8QEM - chains E and Q of the 26 polymer chains in the assembly; structure by electron microscopy, 3.96 A resolution.

Chain E:
Protein: Putative neck protein
Source organism: Staphylococcus phage 812
Reference sequence: A1YTN6 (A1YTN6_9CAUD); residue numbers follow UniProt; this construct covers 1-302
Chain sequence (302 residues; each row starts with the number of its first residue):
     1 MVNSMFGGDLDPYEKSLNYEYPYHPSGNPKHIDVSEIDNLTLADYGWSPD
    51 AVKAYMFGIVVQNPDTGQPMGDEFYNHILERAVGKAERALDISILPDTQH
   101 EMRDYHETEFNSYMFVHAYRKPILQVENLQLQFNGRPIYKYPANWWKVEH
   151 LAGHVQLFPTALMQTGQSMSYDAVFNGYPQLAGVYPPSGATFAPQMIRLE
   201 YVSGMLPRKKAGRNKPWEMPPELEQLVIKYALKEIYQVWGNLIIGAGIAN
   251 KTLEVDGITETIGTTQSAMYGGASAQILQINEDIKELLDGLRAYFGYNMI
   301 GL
Unresolved in the structure: 1-16, 162-188
From the paper describing this entry:
  - binding site for Channel DNA forward strand: E254, M269, Y270

Chain Q:
Protein: Portal protein
Source organism: Staphylococcus phage 812
Reference sequence: A0A0U1WIV9 (A0A0U1WIV9_9CAUD); numbering as in UniProt (aligned over 1-563)
Chain sequence (563 residues; each row starts with the number of its first residue):
     1 MADLFKQFRLGKDYGNNSTIAQVPIDEGLQANIKKIEQDNKEYQDLTKSL
    51 YGQQQAYAEPFIEMMDTNPEFRDKRSYMKNEHNLHDVLKKFGNNPILNAI
   101 ILTRSNQVAMYCQPARYSEKGLGFEVRLRDLDAEPGRKEKEEMKRIEDFI
   151 VNTGKDKDVDRDSFQTFCKKIVRDTYIYDQVNFEKVFNKNNKTKLEKFIA
   201 VDPSTIFYATDKKGKIIKGGKRFVQVVDKRVVASFTSRELAMGIRNPRTE
   251 LSSSGYGLSEVEIAMKEFIAYNNTESFNDRFFSHGGTTRGILQIRSDQQQ
   301 SQHALENFKREWKSSLSGINGSWQIPVVMADDIKFVNMTPTANDMQFEKW
   351 LNYLINIISALYGIDPAEIGFPNRGGATGSKGGSTLNEADPGKKQQQSQN
   401 KGLQPLLRFIEDLVNRHIISEYGDKYTFQFVGGDTKSATDKLNILKLETQ
   451 IFKTVNEAREEQGKKPIEGGDIILDASFLQGTAQLQQDKQYNDGKQKERL
   501 QMMMSLLEGDNDDSEEGQSTDSSNDDKEIGTDAQIKGDDNVYRTQTSNKG
   551 QGRKGEKSSDFKH
Unresolved in the structure: 1-48, 378-389, 507-563

How chain E and chain Q interact:
Residue-residue contacts (33; chain E residue first):
  R88(E) - Q298(Q)
  A89(E) - Q298(Q)  hydrogen bond (backbone-side chain)
  D91(E) - S301(Q)
  D91(E) - Q302(Q)  hydrogen bond (side chain-backbone)
  R103(E) - E306(Q)  salt bridge
  D104(E) - R310(Q)  salt bridge
  H106(E) - K309(Q)
  H106(E) - K313(Q)
  E109(E) - K309(Q)  salt bridge
  H117(E) - Q302(Q)
  H117(E) - E306(Q)
  A118(E) - Q302(Q)
  Y119(E) - H303(Q)
  Y119(E) - E306(Q)
  Y119(E) - R310(Q)
  F192(E) - K313(Q)
  F192(E) - S314(Q)
  R292(E) - Q298(Q)
  G296(E) - Q299(Q)
  Y297(E) - Q299(Q)
  N298(E) - Q299(Q)  hydrogen bond (backbone-side chain)
  N298(E) - Q300(Q)  hydrogen bond (side chain-backbone)
  N298(E) - S301(Q)
  N298(E) - Q302(Q)
  M299(E) - L305(Q)
  I300(E) - L305(Q)  hydrophobic
  I300(E) - E306(Q)
  I300(E) - K309(Q)
  G301(E) - K309(Q)  hydrogen bond (backbone-side chain)
  L302(E) - F308(Q)  hydrophobic
  L302(E) - K309(Q)
  L302(E) - W312(Q)  hydrophobic
  L302(E) - K313(Q)  hydrogen bond (backbone-side chain)

Overview:
19 residues of chain E and 14 residues of chain Q are in contact; the contacts include 6 hydrogen bonds and 3
salt bridges. Polar pairs include R103(E)-E306(Q), D104(E)-R310(Q) and E109(E)-K309(Q). From the paper: a
binding site for Channel DNA forward strand at E254(E), M269(E) and Y270(E).
Chain E is Putative neck protein and chain Q is Portal protein, both from Staphylococcus phage 812; the
structure, Neck channel of phage 812 after tail contraction (C1), was determined by electron microscopy,
deposited together with 8Q01, 8Q1I, 8Q7D, 8QEK, 8QJE, 8QKH, 8R5G and 8R69.
